PDB entry 7EA8 | electron microscopy, 3.10 A resolution | chains B and J of the 11 polymer chains in the assembly

Chain B:
Molecule: Histone H4
Organism: Homo sapiens
Amino-acid sequence (78 residues; each row starts with the number of its first residue):
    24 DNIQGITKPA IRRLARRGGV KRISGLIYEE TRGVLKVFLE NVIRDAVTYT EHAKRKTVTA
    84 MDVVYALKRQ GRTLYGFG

Chain J:
Molecule: 601-DNA
Sequence (122 nucleotides; row label = number of the first residue in the row):
    24 TGCCTGGAGA CTAGGGAGTA ATCCCCTTGG CGGTTAAAAC GCGGGGGACA GCGCGTACGT
    84 GCGTTTAAGC GGTGCTAGAG CTGTCTACGA CCAATTGAGC GGCCTCGGCA CCGGGATTCT
   144 CG

How chain B and chain J interact:
Contacting residue pairs - 11 pairs, chain B then chain J:
  Arg35(B) - DG82(J)  salt bridge to the phosphate
  Arg45(B) - DC81(J)  hydrogen bond to the sugar
  Arg45(B) - DG82(J)  phosphate contact
  Ile46(B) - DC81(J)  sugar contact
  Ile46(B) - DG82(J)  hydrogen bond to the phosphate
  Ser47(B) - DC81(J)  hydrogen bond to the phosphate
  Gly48(B) - DC81(J)  hydrogen bond to the phosphate
  Arg78(B) - DA102(J)  phosphate contact
  Lys79(B) - DG101(J)  salt bridge to the phosphate
  Lys79(B) - DA102(J)  hydrogen bond to the phosphate
  Thr80(B) - DA102(J)  hydrogen bond to the phosphate

In short:
8 residues of chain B face 4 of chain J across their interface, with 6 hydrogen bonds and 2 salt bridges.
Polar pairs include Arg45(B)-DC81(J), Ile46(B)-DG82(J) and Ser47(B)-DC81(J).
Here chain B is Histone H4 (Homo sapiens) and chain J is 601-DNA. Entry 7EA8 (Human SETD2 bound to a
nucleosome containing oncohistone mutations) was determined by electron microscopy together with 7EA5 from the
same study.
